2X2H - chain A; structure by X-ray diffraction, 2.06 A resolution.

# Chain A
Molecule: Alpha-1,4-glucan lyase isozyme 1
Source organism: Gracilariopsis lemaneiformis
Notes: EC 4.2.2.13
UniProt: Q9STC1 (Q9STC1_9FLOR); residues 12-1038 here correspond to UniProt positions 62-1088 (UniProt number = residue number + 50)
Amino-acid sequence (1027 residues; numbered 12 to 1038; the number before each row is that of its first residue):
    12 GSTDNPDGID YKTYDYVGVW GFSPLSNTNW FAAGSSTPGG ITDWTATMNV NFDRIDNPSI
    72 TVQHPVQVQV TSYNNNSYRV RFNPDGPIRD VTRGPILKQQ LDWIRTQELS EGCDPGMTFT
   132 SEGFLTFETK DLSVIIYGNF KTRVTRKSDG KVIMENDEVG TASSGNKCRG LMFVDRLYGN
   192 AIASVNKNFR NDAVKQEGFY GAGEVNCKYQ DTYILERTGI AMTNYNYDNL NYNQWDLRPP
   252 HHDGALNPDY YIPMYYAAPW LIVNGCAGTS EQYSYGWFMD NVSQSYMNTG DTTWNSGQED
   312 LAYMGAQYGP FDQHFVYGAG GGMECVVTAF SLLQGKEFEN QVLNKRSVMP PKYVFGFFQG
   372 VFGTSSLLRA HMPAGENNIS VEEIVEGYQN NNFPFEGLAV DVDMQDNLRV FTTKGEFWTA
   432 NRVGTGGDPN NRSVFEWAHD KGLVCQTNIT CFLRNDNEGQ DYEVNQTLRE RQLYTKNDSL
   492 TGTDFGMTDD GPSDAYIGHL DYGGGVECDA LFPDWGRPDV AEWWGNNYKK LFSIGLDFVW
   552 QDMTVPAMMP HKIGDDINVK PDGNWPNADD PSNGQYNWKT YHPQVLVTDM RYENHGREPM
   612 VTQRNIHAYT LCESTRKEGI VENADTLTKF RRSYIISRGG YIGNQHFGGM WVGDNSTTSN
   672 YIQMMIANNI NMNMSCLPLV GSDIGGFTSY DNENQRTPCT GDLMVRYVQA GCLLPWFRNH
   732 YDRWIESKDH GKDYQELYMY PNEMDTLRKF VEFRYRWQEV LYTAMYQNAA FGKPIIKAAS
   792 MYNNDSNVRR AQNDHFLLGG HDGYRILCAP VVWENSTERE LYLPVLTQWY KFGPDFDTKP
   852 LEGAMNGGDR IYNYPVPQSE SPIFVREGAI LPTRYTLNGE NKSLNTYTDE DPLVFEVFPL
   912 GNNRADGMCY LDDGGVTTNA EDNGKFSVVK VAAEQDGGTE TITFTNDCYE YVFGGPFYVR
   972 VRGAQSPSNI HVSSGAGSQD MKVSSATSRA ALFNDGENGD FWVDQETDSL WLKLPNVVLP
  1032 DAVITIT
Disordered / not traced: 12-13
Modified residues: C336 (s-hydroxycysteine; CSO)

# In short
Chain A is Alpha-1,4-glucan lyase isozyme 1 (Gracilariopsis lemaneiformis); the structure, Crystal structure
of the Gracilariopsis lemaneiformis alpha-1,4- glucan lyase, was determined by X-ray diffraction, deposited
together with 4AMW, 4AMX, 2X2I and 2X2J.
